6PSS - chains I and L of the 10 polymer chains in the assembly; structure by electron microscopy, 3.50 A resolution.

Chain I:
Name: DNA-directed RNA polymerase subunit beta
From: Escherichia coli
Notes: EC 2.7.7.6
UniProtKB: P0A8V4 (RPOB_ECO57); residues 1-1342 here = UniProt positions 1-1342
Amino-acid sequence (1342 residues; numbered 1 to 1342; the number before each row is that of its first residue):
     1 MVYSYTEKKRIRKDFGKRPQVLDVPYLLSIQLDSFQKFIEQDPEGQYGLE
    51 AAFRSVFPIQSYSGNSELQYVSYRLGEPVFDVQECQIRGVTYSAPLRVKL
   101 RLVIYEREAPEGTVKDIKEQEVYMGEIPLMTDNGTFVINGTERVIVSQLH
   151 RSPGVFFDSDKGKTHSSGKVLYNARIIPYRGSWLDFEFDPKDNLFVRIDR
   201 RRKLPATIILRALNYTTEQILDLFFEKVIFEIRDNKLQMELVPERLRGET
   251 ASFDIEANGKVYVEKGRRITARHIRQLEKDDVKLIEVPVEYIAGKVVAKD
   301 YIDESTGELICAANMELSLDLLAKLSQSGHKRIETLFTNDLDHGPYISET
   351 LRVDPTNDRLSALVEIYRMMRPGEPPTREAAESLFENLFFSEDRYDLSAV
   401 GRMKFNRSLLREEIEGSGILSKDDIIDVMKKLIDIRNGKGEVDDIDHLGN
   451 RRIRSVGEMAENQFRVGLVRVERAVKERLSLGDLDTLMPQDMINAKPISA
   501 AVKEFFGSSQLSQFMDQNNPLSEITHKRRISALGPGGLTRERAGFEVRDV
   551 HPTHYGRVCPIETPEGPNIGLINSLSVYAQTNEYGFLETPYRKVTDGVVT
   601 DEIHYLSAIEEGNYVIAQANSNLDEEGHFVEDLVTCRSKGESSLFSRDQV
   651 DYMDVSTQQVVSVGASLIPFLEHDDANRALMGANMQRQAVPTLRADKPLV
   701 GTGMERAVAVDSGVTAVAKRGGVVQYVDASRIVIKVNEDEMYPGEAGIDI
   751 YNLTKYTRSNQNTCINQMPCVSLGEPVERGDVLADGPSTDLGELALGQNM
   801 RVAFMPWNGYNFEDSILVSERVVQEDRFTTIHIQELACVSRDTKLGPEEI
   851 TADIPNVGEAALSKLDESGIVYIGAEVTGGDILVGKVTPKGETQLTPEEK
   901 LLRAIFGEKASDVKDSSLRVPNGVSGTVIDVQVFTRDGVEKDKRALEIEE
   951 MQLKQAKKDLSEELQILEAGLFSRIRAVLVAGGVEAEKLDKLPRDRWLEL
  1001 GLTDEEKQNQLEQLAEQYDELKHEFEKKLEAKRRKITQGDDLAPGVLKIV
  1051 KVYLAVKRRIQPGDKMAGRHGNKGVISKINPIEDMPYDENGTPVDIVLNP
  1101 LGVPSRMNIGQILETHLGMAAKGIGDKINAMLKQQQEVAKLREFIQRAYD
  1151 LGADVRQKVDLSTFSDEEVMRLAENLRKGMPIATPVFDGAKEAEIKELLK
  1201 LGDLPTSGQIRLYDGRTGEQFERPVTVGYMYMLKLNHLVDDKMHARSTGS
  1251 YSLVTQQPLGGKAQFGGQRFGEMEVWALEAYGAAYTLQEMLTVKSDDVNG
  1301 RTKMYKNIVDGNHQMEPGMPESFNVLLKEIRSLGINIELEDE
Disordered / not traced: 1, 233-235, 249
Swiss-Prot annotation at these positions:
  - modified residue (N6-acetyllysine): Lys1022, Lys1200

Chain L:
Name: RNA polymerase sigma factor RpoD
From: Escherichia coli
UniProtKB: Q0P6L9 (Q0P6L9_ECOLX); numbering as in UniProt (aligned over 1-613)
Amino-acid sequence (616 residues; each row starts with the number of its first residue; numbers below 1 keep their minus sign (Ser-2 is residue -2)):
    -2 SEFMEQNPQSQLKLLVTRGKEQGYLTYAEVNDHLPEDIVDSDQIEDIIQM
    48 INDMGIQVMEEAPDADDLMLAENTADEDAAEAAAQVLSSVESEIGRTTDP
    98 VRMYMREMGTVELLTREGEIDIAKRIEDGINQVQCSVAEYPEAITYLLEQ
   148 YDRVEAEEARLSDLITGFVDPNAEEDLAPTATHVGSELSQEDLDDDEDED
   198 EEDGDDDSADDDNSIDPELAREKFAELRAQYVVTRDTIKAKGRSHATAQE
   248 EILKLSEVFKQFRLVPKQFDYLVNSMRVMMDRVRTQERLIMKLCVEQCKM
   298 PKKNFITLFTGNETSDTWFNAAIAMNKPWSEKLHDVSEEVHRALQKLQQI
   348 EEETGLTIEQVKDINRRMSIGEAKARRAKKEMVEANLRLVISIAKKYTNR
   398 GLQFLDLIQEGNIGLMKAVDKFEYRRGYKFSTYATWWIRQAITRSIADQA
   448 RTIRIPVHMIETINKLNRISRQMLQEMGREPTPEELAERMLMPEDKIRKV
   498 LKIAKEPISMETPIGDDEDSHLGDFIEDTTLELPLDSATTESLRAATHDV
   548 LAGLTAREAKVLRMRFGIDMNTDYTLEEVGKQFDVTRERIRQIEAKALRK
   598 LRHPSRSEVLRSFLDD
Disordered / not traced: -2 to 6, 168-211, 237-241
Construct notes: expression tag (-2 to 0)
What the authors report for this chain:
  - conformationally variable residues (side-chain flip): Trp433

Chain I / chain L interface:
Pairs across the interface (78):
  Val122(I) - Gln472(L)
  Tyr123(I) - Leu471(L)
  Tyr123(I) - Gln472(L)
  Tyr123(I) - Gly475(L)
  Tyr123(I) - Arg476(L)
  Lys163(I) - Tyr21(L)
  Thr164(I) - Gln19(L)  hydrogen bond (backbone-side chain)
  Thr164(I) - Tyr21(L)  hydrogen bond (backbone-side chain)
  His165(I) - Gln19(L)
  Ser166(I) - Gln19(L)
  Arg197(I) - Ala25(L)
  Arg200(I) - Asn28(L)  hydrogen bond (backbone-side chain)
  Arg201(I) - Asn28(L)
  Arg202(I) - Asn28(L)
  Arg202(I) - Asp29(L)
  Lys203(I) - Asp29(L)  hydrogen bond (backbone-side chain)
  Arg368(I) - Glu33(L)  salt bridge
  Pro372(I) - Glu33(L)
  Pro372(I) - Ile35(L)
  Pro372(I) - Val36(L)
  Gly373(I) - Glu33(L)
  Gln490(I) - Gln472(L)  hydrogen bond (backbone-side chain)
  Gln490(I) - Glu473(L)
  Ile493(I) - Gln472(L)  hydrogen bond (backbone-side chain)
  Asn494(I) - Gln472(L)
  Ala495(I) - Leu471(L)  hydrophobic
  Ala495(I) - Gln472(L)  hydrogen bond (backbone-side chain)
  Asp842(I) - Lys499(L)  salt bridge
  Asn856(I) - Asp612(L)  hydrogen bond
  Asn856(I) - Asp613(L)
  Pro897(I) - Gly564(L)
  Pro897(I) - Ile565(L)
  Glu898(I) - Leu540(L)
  Glu898(I) - Arg541(L)
  Glu898(I) - Thr544(L)
  Glu898(I) - Ile565(L)
  Lys900(I) - Phe563(L)
  Leu901(I) - Thr544(L)
  Leu901(I) - Leu559(L)  hydrophobic
  Leu901(I) - Phe563(L)  hydrophobic
  Leu901(I) - Ile565(L)  hydrophobic
  Leu902(I) - Leu607(L)  hydrophobic
  Leu902(I) - Leu611(L)  hydrophobic
  Arg903(I) - Leu611(L)
  Ala904(I) - Leu595(L)
  Ile905(I) - Leu595(L)
  Ile905(I) - Leu598(L)  hydrophobic
  Ile905(I) - Arg599(L)  hydrogen bond (backbone-side chain)
  Phe906(I) - Arg608(L)
  Phe906(I) - Leu611(L)  hydrophobic
  Arg936(I) - Arg495(L)
  Asp937(I) - Glu481(L)
  Asp1041(I) - Glu477(L)
  Thr1248(I) - Pro531(L)
  Gly1249(I) - Leu530(L)
  Ser1250(I) - Glu524(L)
  Tyr1251(I) - Glu524(L)
  Tyr1251(I) - Asp525(L)  hydrogen bond (backbone-backbone)
  Ser1252(I) - Gly520(L)
  Ser1252(I) - Ile523(L)
  Ser1252(I) - Asp525(L)
  Leu1253(I) - Ile523(L)  hydrogen bond (backbone-backbone)
  Leu1253(I) - Asp525(L)
  Val1254(I) - Gly520(L)
  Gln1256(I) - Asp525(L)  hydrogen bond
  Gln1256(I) - Leu528(L)
  Leu1259(I) - Asp521(L)
  Leu1259(I) - Glu524(L)
  Gly1260(I) - Phe522(L)
  Gln1264(I) - Phe522(L)
  Gln1264(I) - Glu524(L)  hydrogen bond
  Arg1269(I) - Glu515(L)
  Arg1301(I) - Leu528(L)
  Thr1302(I) - Pro531(L)
  Tyr1305(I) - Pro531(L)
  Tyr1305(I) - Leu532(L)
  Lys1306(I) - Ser534(L)  hydrogen bond
  Lys1306(I) - Glu538(L)
Other interface residues (no listed pair), chain I (55 interface residues in all): Arg97, Gly858, Glu899, Glu908, Gly938, Pro1044, Gly1045
Other interface residues (no listed pair), chain L (53 interface residues in all): Glu57, Leu498, Glu529, Ala535, Leu548, Asp570, Ser604, Phe610

Overview:
The interface between chain I and chain L involves 55 residues on one side and 53 on the other; the contacts
include 14 hydrogen bonds and 2 salt bridges. Among the polar pairs are Arg368(I)-Glu33(L),
Asp842(I)-Lys499(L) and Thr164(I)-Gln19(L). From the paper: conformational variability at Trp433(L).
Here chain I is DNA-directed RNA polymerase subunit beta and chain L is RNA polymerase sigma factor RpoD, both
from Escherichia coli. Entry 6PSS (Escherichia coli RNA polymerase promoter unwinding intermediate (TRPi1.5a)
with TraR and mutant rpsT P2 promoter) was determined by electron microscopy together with 6PSQ, 6PSR, 6PST,
6PSU, 6PSV and 6PSW from the same study.
